5N5E - chains D and R of the 10 polymer chains in the assembly; structure by X-ray diffraction, 2.03 A resolution.

Chain D (and R):
Name: Pfc_05175
Organism: Pyrococcus furiosus COM1
Notes: chain R of this document is another copy of the same molecule, construct and numbering; everything in this record applies to it too
UniProtKB: I6U7J4 (I6U7J4_9EURY); residues 3-99 here correspond to UniProt positions 2-98 (UniProt number = residue number - 1)
Chain sequence (99 residues; each row starts with the number of its first residue):
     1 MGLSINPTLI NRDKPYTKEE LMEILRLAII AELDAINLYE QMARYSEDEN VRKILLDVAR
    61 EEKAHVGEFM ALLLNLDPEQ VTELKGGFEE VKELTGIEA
Not modelled in the structure: 1, 99
Sequence notes: initiating methionine (1); expression tag (2)
Ion coordination: Fe ion site 1: Glu32, Glu62, His65 (shared with 1 residue of chain J); Fe ion site 2: Glu62 (shared with 3 residues of chain J)

Interface between chain D and chain R:
Contacting residue pairs (67; chain D residue first):
  Glu19(D) - Glu40(R)
  Glu19(D) - Arg44(R)
  Glu20(D) - Arg44(R)  salt bridge
  Glu23(D) - Asn37(R)  hydrogen bond (backbone-side chain)
  Glu23(D) - Glu40(R)
  Glu23(D) - Gln41(R)  hydrogen bond
  Arg26(D) - Leu33(R)
  Arg26(D) - Ile36(R)
  Arg26(D) - Asn37(R)  hydrogen bond
  Arg26(D) - Lys63(R)
  Ile29(D) - Leu33(R)  hydrophobic
  Ile30(D) - Ile30(R)  hydrophobic
  Ile30(D) - Leu33(R)  hydrophobic
  Ile30(D) - Asp34(R)
  Leu33(D) - Arg26(R)
  Leu33(D) - Ile29(R)  hydrophobic
  Leu33(D) - Ile30(R)  hydrophobic
  Asp34(D) - Ile30(R)
  Ile36(D) - Arg26(R)
  Asn37(D) - Glu23(R)  hydrogen bond (side chain-backbone)
  Asn37(D) - Arg26(R)  hydrogen bond
  Glu40(D) - Glu19(R)
  Glu40(D) - Met22(R)
  Glu40(D) - Glu23(R)
  Glu40(D) - Arg26(R)  salt bridge
  Gln41(D) - Glu23(R)  hydrogen bond
  Arg44(D) - Glu19(R)
  Arg44(D) - Glu20(R)  salt bridge
  Arg44(D) - Glu23(R)  salt bridge
  Arg60(D) - Glu79(R)
  Arg60(D) - Glu83(R)  salt bridge
  Lys63(D) - Arg26(R)
  Lys63(D) - Asp77(R)  salt bridge
  Lys63(D) - Glu79(R)  salt bridge
  Lys63(D) - Gln80(R)
  Lys63(D) - Glu83(R)
  Ala64(D) - Glu83(R)
  Ala64(D) - Gly87(R)
  Gly67(D) - Leu84(R)
  Gly67(D) - Phe88(R)
  Glu68(D) - Gly87(R)
  Glu68(D) - Glu90(R)
  Glu68(D) - Val91(R)
  Met70(D) - Met70(R)  hydrophobic
  Met70(D) - Leu84(R)  hydrophobic
  Met70(D) - Phe88(R)  hydrophobic
  Ala71(D) - Phe88(R)  hydrophobic
  Leu72(D) - Val91(R)  hydrophobic
  Leu72(D) - Ile97(R)  hydrophobic
  Asn75(D) - Ile97(R)
  Asp77(D) - Lys63(R)  salt bridge
  Glu79(D) - Arg60(R)
  Glu79(D) - Lys63(R)  salt bridge
  Gln80(D) - Lys63(R)  hydrogen bond (side chain-backbone)
  Glu83(D) - Arg60(R)  salt bridge
  Glu83(D) - Lys63(R)
  Glu83(D) - Ala64(R)
  Leu84(D) - Gly67(R)
  Leu84(D) - Met70(R)  hydrophobic
  Gly87(D) - Ala64(R)
  Gly87(D) - Glu68(R)
  Phe88(D) - Gly67(R)
  Phe88(D) - Ala71(R)  hydrophobic
  Glu90(D) - Glu68(R)
  Val91(D) - Glu68(R)
  Ile97(D) - Leu72(R)  hydrophobic
  Ile97(D) - Asn75(R)
Also at the interface, not in a pair above, chain D (35 interface residues in all): Leu27, Val66, Leu74
Also at the interface, not in a pair above, chain R (36 interface residues in all): Leu27, Val66, Leu74

Summary:
35 residues of chain D face 36 of chain R across their interface; the contacts include 7 hydrogen bonds and 10
salt bridges. Polar pairs include Glu20(D)-Arg44(R), Glu40(D)-Arg26(R) and Arg44(D)-Glu23(R). The Fe ion site
1 is built by Glu32(D), Glu62(D) and His65(D).
Both chains are Pfc_05175 (Pyrococcus furiosus COM1). Entry 5N5E (Crystal structure of encapsulated ferritin
domain from Pyrococcus furiosus PFC_05175) was determined by X-ray diffraction (same publication as 5N5F).
